5UY1 - chain A; structure by X-ray diffraction, 1.35 A resolution.

== Chain A ==
Molecule: Haloalkane dehalogenase
Source organism: Rhodococcus rhodochrous
Notes: EC 3.8.1.5
Reference sequence: P0A3G2 (DHAA_RHORH); numbering as in UniProt (aligned over 4-290)
Amino-acid sequence (302 residues; each row starts with the number of its first residue):
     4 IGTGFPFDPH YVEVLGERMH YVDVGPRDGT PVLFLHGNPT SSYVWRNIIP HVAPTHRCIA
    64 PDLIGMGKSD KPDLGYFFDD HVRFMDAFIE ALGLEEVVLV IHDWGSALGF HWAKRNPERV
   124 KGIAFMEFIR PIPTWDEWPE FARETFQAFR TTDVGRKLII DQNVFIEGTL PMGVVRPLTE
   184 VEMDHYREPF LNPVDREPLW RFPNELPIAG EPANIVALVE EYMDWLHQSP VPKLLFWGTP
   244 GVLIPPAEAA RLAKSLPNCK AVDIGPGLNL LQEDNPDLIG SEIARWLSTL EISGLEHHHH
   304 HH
Disordered / not traced: 294-305
Construct notes: conflict Val47 (Leu in P0A3G2), Thr58 (Ser in P0A3G2), Gly78 (Asp in P0A3G2), Phe87 (Tyr in P0A3G2), Met88 (Leu in P0A3G2), Phe128 (Cys in P0A3G2), Thr155 (Ala in P0A3G2), Lys160 (Glu in P0A3G2), Val167 (Ala in P0A3G2), Thr172 (Ala in P0A3G2), Met175 (Lys in P0A3G2), Gly176 (Cys in P0A3G2), Asn195 (Lys in P0A3G2), Glu224 (Ala in P0A3G2), Asp227 (Asn in P0A3G2), Lys257 (Glu in P0A3G2), Ala264 (Thr in P0A3G2), Asn272 (His in P0A3G2), Leu273 (Tyr in P0A3G2); expression tag (291-305)
Curated features (UniProtKB/Swiss-Prot):
  - active site: Asp106 (Nucleophile), Glu130 (Proton donor)

== Overview ==
UniProt lists active-site residues Asp106 and Glu130.
Chain A is Haloalkane dehalogenase (Rhodococcus rhodochrous); the structure, X-ray crystal structure of apo
Halotag, was determined by X-ray diffraction, deposited together with 5UXZ.
